Entry 8APG (electron microscopy, 3.50 A resolution); this record covers chains c and d of the 42 polymer chains in the assembly.

== Chain c ==
Name: subunit-8
Organism: Trypanosoma brucei brucei
UniProtKB: Q585K5 (Q585K5_TRYB2); residue numbers follow UniProt; this construct covers 1-114
Sequence (114 residues; numbered 1 to 114; the number before each row is that of its first residue):
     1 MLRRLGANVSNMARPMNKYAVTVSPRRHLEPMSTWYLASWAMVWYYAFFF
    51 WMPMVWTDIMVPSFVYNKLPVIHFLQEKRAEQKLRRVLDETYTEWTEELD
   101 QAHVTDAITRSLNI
Unresolved in the structure: 1-28

== Chain d ==
Name: subunit-d
Organism: Trypanosoma brucei brucei
UniProtKB: Q57ZW9 (Q57ZW9_TRYB2); residues 1-370 here = UniProt positions 1-370
Sequence (370 residues; numbered 1 to 370; the number before each row is that of its first residue):
     1 MRRVSSPNITIQSVRWISGVSPLLYFPPTTTSTTNREDQINKNTNIAIQM
    51 IKRYKGEVPPHYTRKSSATIEQVEKEIDALLGGAEKLRKTSTDDQPMDKL
   101 TLMERCLRHALWSYHKEEGRYDFDQIGRWVVYTPEDEVKLAQLKREVEAK
   151 EKLAALRKRREEEGLPGGPVPRINWPQEYSSFIDREPVVAKRIRYDTLAS
   201 TTLERDEKQIESTLQQYRRASQDKRLDDLVDLLERFKPVLAREAIMQRLT
   251 IKHLEGQLGVWRYMDWCPEVRDRAELEVDITGWQWWSPLEERRLLPVRLR
   301 SVNEVREIMSKTQAKKSAEAAERNPIVTQTSTGDNARDRLLKEVLALQAR
   351 INQRDEVEPSQTEQKKKAHH
Unresolved in the structure: 1-16, 326-331, 355-370

== How chain c and chain d interact ==
Pairs across the interface (73):
  Trp-56(c) / Trp-283(d)  hydrophobic
  Val-61(c) / Val-278(d)  hydrophobic
  Val-61(c) / Trp-283(d)  hydrophobic
  Phe-64(c) / Trp-283(d)
  Phe-64(c) / Trp-285(d)  hydrophobic
  Val-65(c) / Ala-274(d)  hydrophobic
  Val-65(c) / Val-278(d)  hydrophobic
  Tyr-66(c) / Val-260(d)
  Asn-67(c) / Trp-285(d)
  Lys-68(c) / Ala-274(d)
  Lys-68(c) / Glu-277(d)  salt bridge
  Lys-68(c) / Val-278(d)
  Lys-68(c) / Gly-282(d)  hydrogen bond (side chain-backbone)
  Lys-68(c) / Gln-284(d)  hydrogen bond (side chain-backbone)
  Leu-69(c) / Val-260(d)  hydrophobic
  Leu-69(c) / Met-264(d)  hydrophobic
  Leu-69(c) / Val-270(d)
  Val-71(c) / Trp-285(d)
  Ile-72(c) / Val-270(d)  hydrophobic
  Ile-72(c) / Arg-273(d)
  Ile-72(c) / Ala-274(d)
  His-73(c) / Met-246(d)
  His-73(c) / Tyr-263(d)  hydrogen bond
  His-73(c) / Val-270(d)
  Leu-75(c) / Glu-290(d)
  Leu-75(c) / Glu-291(d)
  Leu-75(c) / Leu-294(d)
  Gln-76(c) / Glu-269(d)
  Gln-76(c) / Val-270(d)
  Lys-78(c) / Leu-294(d)
  Lys-78(c) / Leu-295(d)
  Lys-78(c) / Val-297(d)  hydrogen bond (side chain-backbone)
  Glu-81(c) / Arg-298(d)
  Gln-82(c) / Leu-294(d)
  Gln-82(c) / Val-297(d)
  Leu-84(c) / Leu-102(d)
  Arg-85(c) / Arg-298(d)
  Arg-85(c) / Arg-300(d)
  Val-87(c) / Leu-232(d)  hydrophobic
  Val-87(c) / Arg-235(d)
  Leu-88(c) / Met-97(d)  hydrophobic
  Leu-88(c) / Leu-102(d)  hydrophobic
  Leu-88(c) / Cys-106(d)  hydrophobic
  Leu-88(c) / Val-305(d)  hydrophobic
  Asp-89(c) / Arg-300(d)  salt bridge
  Asp-89(c) / Ile-308(d)
  Thr-91(c) / His-109(d)
  Thr-91(c) / Met-309(d)
  Tyr-92(c) / His-109(d)
  Tyr-92(c) / Lys-316(d)
  Thr-93(c) / His-109(d)
  Thr-93(c) / Lys-116(d)  hydrogen bond
  Thr-93(c) / Val-130(d)
  Thr-93(c) / Asp-136(d)
  Thr-93(c) / Gln-313(d)
  Glu-94(c) / Lys-116(d)
  Glu-94(c) / Lys-316(d)  salt bridge
  Trp-95(c) / Lys-116(d)
  Trp-95(c) / Asp-136(d)
  Trp-95(c) / Lys-139(d)
  Glu-97(c) / Tyr-54(d)
  Glu-98(c) / Tyr-54(d)
  Glu-98(c) / Lys-55(d)
  Leu-99(c) / Met-50(d)  hydrophobic
  Leu-99(c) / Tyr-54(d)
  Val-104(c) / Met-50(d)  hydrophobic
  Thr-105(c) / Arg-205(d)  hydrogen bond
  Ile-108(c) / Asn-43(d)
  Ile-108(c) / Ile-46(d)  hydrophobic
  Leu-112(c) / Gln-39(d)
  Ile-114(c) / Arg-194(d)
  Ile-114(c) / Thr-197(d)
  Ile-114(c) / Leu-198(d)  hydrophobic
Other interface residues (no listed pair), chain c (40 interface residues in all): Met-60, Phe-74, Glu-77, Lys-83, Ala-107, Ser-111
Other interface residues (no listed pair), chain d (60 interface residues in all): Ala-47, Lys-99, Glu-117, Glu-135, Leu-140, Thr-201, Leu-203, Arg-225, Phe-236, Val-239, Glu-275, Ser-287, Leu-299, Thr-312

== Summary ==
40 residues of chain c face 60 of chain d across their interface; the contacts include 6 hydrogen bonds and 3
salt bridges. Polar contacts include Lys-68(c)/Glu-277(d), Asp-89(c)/Arg-300(d) and Glu-94(c)/Lys-316(d).
Chain c is subunit-8 and chain d is subunit-d, both from Trypanosoma brucei brucei; the structure, rotational
state 2b of the Trypanosoma brucei mitochondrial ATP synthase dimer, was determined by electron microscopy
(same publication as 8AP6, 8AP7, 8AP8, 8AP9, 8APA, 8APB and 7 further entries).
